Entry 8OVF (electron microscopy, 7.23 A resolution (low resolution: residue-level contacts below are approximate; hydrogen-bond / salt-bridge calls are withheld)); this record covers chains A and F of the 6 polymer chains in the assembly.

# Chain A (and F)
Protein: Lon protease homolog, mitochondrial
From: Homo sapiens
Notes: EC 3.4.21.53; chain F of this document is another copy of the same molecule, construct and numbering; everything in this record applies to it too
UniProt: P36776 (LONM_HUMAN); residues 115-959 here = UniProt positions 115-959
Amino-acid sequence (869 residues; numbered 91 to 959; the number before each row is that of its first residue):
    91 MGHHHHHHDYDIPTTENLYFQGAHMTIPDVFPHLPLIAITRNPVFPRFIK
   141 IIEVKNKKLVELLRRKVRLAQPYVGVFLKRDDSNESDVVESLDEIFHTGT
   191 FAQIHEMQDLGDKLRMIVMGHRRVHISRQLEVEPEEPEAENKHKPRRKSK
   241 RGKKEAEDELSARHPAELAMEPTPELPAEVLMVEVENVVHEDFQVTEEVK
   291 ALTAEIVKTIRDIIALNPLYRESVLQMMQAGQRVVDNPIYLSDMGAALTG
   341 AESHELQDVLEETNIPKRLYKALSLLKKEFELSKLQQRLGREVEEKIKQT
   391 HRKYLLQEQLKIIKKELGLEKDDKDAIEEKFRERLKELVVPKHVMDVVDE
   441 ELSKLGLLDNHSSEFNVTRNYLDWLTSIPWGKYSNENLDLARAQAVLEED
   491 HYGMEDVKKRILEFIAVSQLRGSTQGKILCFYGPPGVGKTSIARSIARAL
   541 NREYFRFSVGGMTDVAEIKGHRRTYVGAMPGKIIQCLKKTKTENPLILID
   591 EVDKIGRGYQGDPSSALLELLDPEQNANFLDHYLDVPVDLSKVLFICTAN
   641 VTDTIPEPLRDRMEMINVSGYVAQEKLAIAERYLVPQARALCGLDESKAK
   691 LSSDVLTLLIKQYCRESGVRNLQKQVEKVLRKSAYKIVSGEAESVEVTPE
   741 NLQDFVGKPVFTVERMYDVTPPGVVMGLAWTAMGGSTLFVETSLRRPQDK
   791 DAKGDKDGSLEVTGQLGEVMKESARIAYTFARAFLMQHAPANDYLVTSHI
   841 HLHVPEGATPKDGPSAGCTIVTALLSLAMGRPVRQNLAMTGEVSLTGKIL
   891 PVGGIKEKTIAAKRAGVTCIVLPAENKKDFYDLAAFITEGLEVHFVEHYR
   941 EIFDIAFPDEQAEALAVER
Disordered / not traced: 91-122, 222-271, 950-959
Sequence notes: initiating methionine (91); expression tag (92-114); engineered mutation Phe186 (Tyr in P36776)
Ligand contacts: ADP (adenosine-5'-diphosphate): Asp490, His491, Tyr492, Met494, Pro524, Pro525, Gly526, Val527, Gly528, Lys529, Thr530, Ser531, Tyr661, Ile669, Tyr673, Gln677, Val709, Arg710, Gln713
UniProt features mapped onto this chain:
  - active site: Ser855, Lys898
  - binding site (ATP): Gly523 to Thr530
Reported in the primary citation:
  - mutagenesis - Y186F: unchanged catalytic activity on TFAM
  - mutagenesis - Y186F: unchanged stability
  - catalytic residues: Ser855, Lys898 (citing earlier work)
  - post-translational modification sites: Ser173, Ser181, Tyr394 (citing earlier work)

# Interface between chain A and chain F
Contacting residue pairs (43):
  Leu396(A) - Lys405(F)
  Leu396(A) - Leu407(F)
  Gln397(A) - Leu447(F)
  Leu400(A) - Ile403(F)
  Ile403(A) - Gln399(F)
  Ile403(A) - Ile403(F)
  Lys404(A) - Leu447(F)
  Glu406(A) - Leu396(F)
  Glu406(A) - Gln399(F)
  Leu407(A) - Leu396(F)
  Asn450(A) - Lys444(F)
  His451(A) - Lys444(F)
  His451(A) - Leu448(F)
  Val566(A) - Arg562(F)
  Gly567(A) - His622(F)
  Leu681(A) - Arg511(F)
  Cys682(A) - Leu510(F)
  Cys682(A) - Arg511(F)
  Gly683(A) - Leu510(F)
  Leu684(A) - Leu510(F)
  Lys718(A) - Glu503(F)
  Arg721(A) - Arg500(F)
  Arg721(A) - Glu503(F)
  Lys722(A) - Glu503(F)
  Tyr725(A) - Leu480(F)
  Tyr725(A) - Leu502(F)
  Tyr725(A) - Ala506(F)
  Val728(A) - Leu510(F)
  Ser729(A) - Leu480(F)
  Pro749(A) - Lys918(F)
  Met756(A) - Leu890(F)
  Tyr757(A) - Ser884(F)
  Tyr757(A) - Thr886(F)
  Tyr757(A) - Lys888(F)
  Glu781(A) - Leu885(F)
  Glu781(A) - Thr886(F)
  Ser783(A) - Leu885(F)
  Arg785(A) - Arg815(F)
  Arg785(A) - Arg822(F)
  Arg786(A) - Asp795(F)
  Gln805(A) - Glu808(F)
  His841(A) - Leu885(F)
  His843(A) - Leu885(F)
Interface residues without a listed pair, chain A (40 interface residues in all): Lys393, Thr553, Tyr599, Ala724, Lys748, Thr752, Lys790, Glu801, Thr803
Interface residues without a listed pair, chain F (41 interface residues in all): Leu400, Gly408, Leu409, Gly446, Asn450, Val507, Gln509, Gly598, Tyr599, Asp602, Glu812, Ile816, Thr819, Val836

# In short
40 residues of chain A face 41 of chain F across their interface. Chain A binds ADP. Curated annotation
(UniProt) lists active-site residues Ser855(A) and Lys898(A) and 8 ATP-binding residues on chain A. From the
paper: catalytic residues Ser855(A) and Lys898(A); Y186F of chain A leaves catalytic activity on TFAM
unchanged.
Chain A and chain F are both Lon protease homolog, mitochondrial (Homo sapiens); the structure, Human
Mitochondrial Lon Y186F Mutant ADP Bound, was determined by electron microscopy (same publication as 8OVG,
8OKA, 8OM7 and 8OJL).
